Entry 8TWA (electron microscopy, 4.10 A resolution (low resolution: residue-level contacts below are approximate; hydrogen-bond / salt-bridge calls are withheld)); this record covers chains D and B of the 14 polymer chains in the assembly.

# Chain D
Molecule: Chromosome transmission fidelity protein 8
From: Saccharomyces cerevisiae
Reference sequence: P38877 (CTF8_YEAST); residues 2-133 here = UniProt positions 2-133
Chain sequence (132 residues; row label = number of the first residue in the row):
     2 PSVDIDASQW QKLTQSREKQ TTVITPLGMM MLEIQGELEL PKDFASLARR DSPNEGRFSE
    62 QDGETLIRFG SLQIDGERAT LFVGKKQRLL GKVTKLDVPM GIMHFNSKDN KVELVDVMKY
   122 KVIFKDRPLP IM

# Chain B
Molecule: Sister chromatid cohesion protein DCC1
From: Saccharomyces cerevisiae
Reference sequence: P25559 (DCC1_YEAST); residues 1-380 here = UniProt positions 1-380
Chain sequence (380 residues; row label = number of the first residue in the row):
     1 MSINLHSAPE YDPSYKLIQL TPELLDIIQD PVQNHQLRFK SLDKDKSEVV LCSHDKTWVL
    61 KQRKHSNTVL LMREFVPEQP ITFDETLLFG LSKPYMDVVG FAKTESEFET RETHGELNLN
   121 SVPIYNGELD FSDKIMKRSS TKVIGTLEEL LENSPCSALE GISKWHKIGG SVKDGVLCIL
   181 SQDFLFKALH VLLMSAMAES LDLQHLNVED THHAVGKDIE DEFNPYTREI IETVLNKFAV
   241 QEQEAENNTW RLRIPFIAQW YGIQALRKYV SGISMPIDEF LIKWKSLFPP FFPCDIDIDM
   301 LRGYHFKPTD KTVQYIAKST LPMDPKERFK VLFRLQSQWD LEDIKPLIEE LNSRGMKIDS
   361 FIMKYARRKR LGKKTVVTSR
Unresolved in the structure: 1, 116-322, 380

# Chain D / chain B interface
Contacting residue pairs (102; chain D residue first):
  Pro2(D) - Lys40(B)
  Pro2(D) - Ser41(B)
  Pro2(D) - Asp43(B)
  Pro2(D) - Lys44(B)
  Ser3(D) - Arg38(B)
  Ser3(D) - Phe39(B)
  Ser3(D) - Lys40(B)
  Val4(D) - Arg38(B)
  Val4(D) - Phe39(B)
  Asp5(D) - Leu37(B)
  Asp5(D) - Arg38(B)
  Ile6(D) - Leu37(B)
  Ile6(D) - Phe39(B)
  Ile6(D) - Leu51(B)
  Trp11(D) - Ile28(B)
  Trp11(D) - Gln29(B)
  Gln12(D) - Ile28(B)
  Thr15(D) - Gln29(B)
  Gly29(D) - Arg73(B)
  Gly29(D) - Glu74(B)
  Met30(D) - Met72(B)
  Met30(D) - Arg73(B)
  Met30(D) - Phe101(B)
  Met31(D) - Leu71(B)
  Met31(D) - Met72(B)
  Met32(D) - Leu70(B)
  Met32(D) - Met72(B)
  Leu33(D) - Thr68(B)
  Leu33(D) - Val69(B)
  Leu33(D) - Leu70(B)
  Leu33(D) - Met72(B)
  Glu34(D) - Thr68(B)
  Glu34(D) - Val69(B)
  Ile35(D) - Asn67(B)
  Ile35(D) - Thr68(B)
  Gln36(D) - Asn67(B)
  Gly37(D) - Thr68(B)
  Glu38(D) - Thr68(B)
  Leu39(D) - Thr68(B)
  Asn55(D) - Asp84(B)
  Glu56(D) - Asp84(B)
  Arg58(D) - Thr86(B)
  Ser60(D) - Ile81(B)
  Gln62(D) - Pro77(B)
  Gln62(D) - Glu78(B)
  Gln62(D) - Gln79(B)
  Gln62(D) - Ile81(B)
  Asp63(D) - Glu78(B)
  Thr66(D) - Ser7(B)
  Thr66(D) - Pro9(B)
  Leu67(D) - His6(B)
  Leu67(D) - Ser7(B)
  Ile68(D) - Leu5(B)
  Ile68(D) - His6(B)
  Ile68(D) - Ser7(B)
  Arg69(D) - Asn4(B)
  Arg69(D) - Leu5(B)
  Arg69(D) - His6(B)
  Arg69(D) - Phe83(B)
  Phe70(D) - Leu5(B)
  Phe70(D) - His6(B)
  Phe70(D) - Ser7(B)
  Gly71(D) - Asn4(B)
  Gly71(D) - Leu5(B)
  Ser72(D) - Ser2(B)
  Ser72(D) - Leu5(B)
  Leu73(D) - Ser2(B)
  Leu73(D) - Ile3(B)
  Leu73(D) - Leu5(B)
  Gln74(D) - Gly90(B)
  Gln74(D) - Leu91(B)
  Gln74(D) - Ser92(B)
  Leu82(D) - Leu5(B)
  Phe83(D) - Leu88(B)
  Phe83(D) - Phe89(B)
  Pro100(D) - Leu20(B)
  Met101(D) - Leu17(B)
  Met101(D) - Ile18(B)
  Met101(D) - Gln19(B)
  Met101(D) - Glu107(B)
  Gly102(D) - Lys16(B)
  Gly102(D) - Leu17(B)
  Gly102(D) - Ile18(B)
  Ile103(D) - Tyr15(B)
  Ile103(D) - Lys16(B)
  Met104(D) - Tyr15(B)
  Met104(D) - Lys16(B)
  Met104(D) - Ile18(B)
  Met104(D) - Phe39(B)
  His105(D) - Asp12(B)
  His105(D) - Ser14(B)
  His105(D) - Tyr15(B)
  Phe106(D) - Ser14(B)
  Phe106(D) - Lys16(B)
  Phe106(D) - Phe39(B)
  Val116(D) - Tyr15(B)
  Val118(D) - Leu20(B)
  Ile132(D) - Leu87(B)
  Ile132(D) - Leu88(B)
  Ile132(D) - Phe89(B)
  Met133(D) - Leu87(B)
  Met133(D) - Phe89(B)
Also at the interface, not in a pair above, chain D (56 interface residues in all): Ile25, Leu41, Phe45, Glu61, Glu65, Lys86, Val99, Asn107, Val113
Also at the interface, not in a pair above, chain B (55 interface residues in all): Ala8, Tyr11, Leu25, Leu42, Phe75, Met96, Val99

# In short
56 residues of chain D face 55 of chain B across their interface.
Here chain D is Chromosome transmission fidelity protein 8 and chain B is Sister chromatid cohesion protein
DCC1, both from Saccharomyces cerevisiae. Entry 8TWA (Cryo-EM structure of S. cerevisiae
Ctf18-RFC-PCNA-PolE-DNA complex) was determined by electron microscopy (same publication as 9B8R, 8TW7, 8TW8,
8TW9 and 8TWB).
